Entry 7M18 (electron microscopy, 3.38 A resolution); this record covers chains B and A of the 16 polymer chains in the assembly.

Chain B:
Molecule: Tubulin beta-3 chain
Organism: Homo sapiens
Reference sequence: Q13509 (TBB3_HUMAN); residues 1-450 here = UniProt positions 1-450
Chain sequence (450 residues; each row starts with the number of its first residue):
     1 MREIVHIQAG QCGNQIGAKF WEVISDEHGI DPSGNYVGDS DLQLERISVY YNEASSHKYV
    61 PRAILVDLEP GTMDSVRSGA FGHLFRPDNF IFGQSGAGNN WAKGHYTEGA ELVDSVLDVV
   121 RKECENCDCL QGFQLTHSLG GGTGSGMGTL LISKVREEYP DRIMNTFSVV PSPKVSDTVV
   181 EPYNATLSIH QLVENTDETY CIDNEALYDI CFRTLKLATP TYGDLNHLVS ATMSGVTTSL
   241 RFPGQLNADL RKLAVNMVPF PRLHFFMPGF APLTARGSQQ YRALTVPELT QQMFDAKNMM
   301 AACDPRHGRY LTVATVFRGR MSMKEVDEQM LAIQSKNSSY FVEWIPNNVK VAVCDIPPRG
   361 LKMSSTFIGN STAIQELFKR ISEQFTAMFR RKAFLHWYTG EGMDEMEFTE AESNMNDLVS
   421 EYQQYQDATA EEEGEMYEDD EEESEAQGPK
Unresolved in the structure: 428-450
Swiss-Prot annotation at these positions:
  - motif: Met1 to Ile4 (MREI motif)
  - binding site (GDP): Gly10, Gln11, Cys12, Gln15, Asn99, Ser138, Gly142, Thr143, Gly144, Asp177, Asn204, Tyr222, Asn226
  - binding site (GTP): Gln11, Glu69, Ser138, Gly142, Thr143, Gly144, Asn204, Asn226
  - binding site (Mg(2+)): Glu69
  - modified residue: Ser172 (Phosphoserine), Glu438 (5-glutamyl polyglutamate), Ser444 (Phosphoserine)
  - natural variant: Arg62 (R62Q: In CFEOM3A), Thr178 (T178M: In CDCBM1), Glu205 (E205K: In CDCBM1), Arg262 (R262C: In CFEOM3A; R262H: In CFEOM3A), Ala302 (A302T: In CFEOM3A; A302V: In CDCBM1), Met323 (M323V: In CDCBM1), Arg380 (R380C: In CFEOM3A), Glu410 (E410K: In CFEOM3A), Asp417 (D417H: In CFEOM3A; D417N: In CFEOM3A)
Residues lining bound ligands:
  - GDP (guanosine-5'-diphosphate): Gly10, Gln11, Cys12, Gln15, Ala97, Asn99, Ser138, Gly140, Gly141, Gly142, Thr143, Gly144, Val169, Pro171, Ser176, Asn204, Tyr222, Leu225, Asn226
  - Cryptophycin 1 (YNP): Gly98, Asn99, Asn100, Lys103, Asp177, Thr178, Val179, Val180, Phe394, Trp397, Tyr398
What the authors report for this chain:
  - binding site for Cryptophycin 1: Lys103, Val179, Phe394, Trp397

Chain A:
Molecule: Tubulin alpha-1B chain
Organism: Homo sapiens
Reference sequence: P68363 (TBA1B_HUMAN); numbering as in UniProt (aligned over 1-451)
Chain sequence (451 residues; numbered 1 to 451; the number before each row is that of its first residue):
     1 MRECISIHVG QAGVQIGNAC WELYCLEHGI QPDGQMPSDK TIGGGDDSFN TFFSETGAGK
    61 HVPRAVFVDL EPTVIDEVRT GTYRQLFHPE QLITGKEDAA NNYARGHYTI GKEIIDLVLD
   121 RIRKLADQCT GLQGFLVFHS FGGGTGSGFT SLLMERLSVD YGKKSKLEFS IYPAPQVSTA
   181 VVEPYNSILT THTTLEHSDC AFMVDNEAIY DICRRNLDIE RPTYTNLNRL ISQIVSSITA
   241 SLRFDGALNV DLTEFQTNLV PYPRIHFPLA TYAPVISAEK AYHEQLSVAE ITNACFEPAN
   301 QMVKCDPRHG KYMACCLLYR GDVVPKDVNA AIATIKTKRS IQFVDWCPTG FKVGINYQPP
   361 TVVPGGDLAK VQRAVCMLSN TTAIAEAWAR LDHKFDLMYA KRAFVHWYVG EGMEEGEFSE
   421 AREDMAALEK DYEEVGVDSV EGEGEEEGEE Y
Unresolved in the structure: 437-451
Swiss-Prot annotation at these positions:
  - motif: Met1 to Cys4 (MREC motif)
  - active site: Glu254
  - binding site (GTP): Gly10, Gln11, Ala12, Gln15, Glu71, Ala99, Ser140, Gly143, Gly144, Thr145, Gly146, Thr179, Glu183, Asn206, Tyr224, Asn228, Leu252
  - binding site (Mg(2+)): Glu71
  - site: Tyr451 (Involved in polymerization)
  - modified residue: Lys40 (N6,N6,N6-trimethyllysine), Ser48 (Phosphoserine), Ser232 (Phosphoserine), Tyr282 (3'-nitrotyrosine), Arg339 (Omega-N-methylarginine), Ser439 (Phosphoserine), Glu443 (5-glutamyl polyglutamate), Glu445 (5-glutamyl polyglutamate), Tyr451 (3'-nitrotyrosine)
  - cross-link (Glycyl lysine isopeptide (Lys-Gly)): Lys326 (interchain with G-Cter in ubiquitin), Lys370 (interchain with G-Cter in ubiquitin)
  - mutagenesis: Glu254 (E254A: Abolished GTPase activity; microtubules have an expanded lattice with a negative twist and display high binding to microtubule-end binding proteins such as MAPRE3 ...)
Residues lining bound ligands:
  - GTP (guanosine-5'-triphosphate): Gly10, Gln11, Ala12, Gln15, Asp69, Asp98, Ala99, Ala100, Asn101, Ser140, Gly142, Gly143, Gly144, Thr145, Gly146, Ile171, Pro173, Val177, Thr179, Glu183, Asn206, Tyr224, Leu227, Asn228, Ile231
  - Cryptophycin 1 (YNP): Glu254, Thr257, Asn258, Pro261, Met313, Ala314, Cys347, Pro348, Lys352
What the authors report for this chain:
  - binding site for Cryptophycin 1: Thr257

Chain B / chain A interface:
Pairs across the interface (8; chain B residue first):
  Val179(B) with Cys347(A), hydrophobic; Pro348(A)
  Met388(B) with Trp346(A)
  Arg391(B) with Trp346(A)
  Phe394(B) with Thr257(A); Val260(A); Pro261(A), hydrogen bond (backbone-backbone)
  Trp397(B) with Thr257(A)
Other interface residues (no listed pair), chain B (8 interface residues in all): Lys392, Ala393, His396
Other interface residues (no listed pair), chain A (11 interface residues in all): Gln256, Tyr262, Pro263, Glu434, Val435

Overview:
Chain B and chain A form an interface of 8 and 11 residues respectively, with 1 hydrogen bond. The
hydrogen-bonded pair Phe394(B)-Pro261(A) is a backbone contact. Cryptophycin 1 is bound between chain B and
chain A. Chain B binds GDP. The paper reports a binding site for Cryptophycin 1 at Lys103(B), Val179(B) and
Thr257(A) among others.
Here chain B is Tubulin beta-3 chain and chain A is Tubulin alpha-1B chain, both from Homo sapiens. Entry 7M18
(HeLa-tubulin in complex with cryptophycin 1) was determined by electron microscopy, deposited together with
7LXB and 7M20.
